Entry 6OKQ (X-ray diffraction, 3.20 A resolution); this record covers chains A and B.

# Chain A
Protein: SF12 Fab Heavy Chain
From: Homo sapiens
UniProtKB: P0DOX5 (IGG1_HUMAN); residues 103-220 here correspond to UniProt positions 109-226 (UniProt number = residue number + 6)
Sequence (242 residues; row label = number of the first residue in the row; a row labelled like 82A-82C holds insertion residues (82A, then the next letters in order)):
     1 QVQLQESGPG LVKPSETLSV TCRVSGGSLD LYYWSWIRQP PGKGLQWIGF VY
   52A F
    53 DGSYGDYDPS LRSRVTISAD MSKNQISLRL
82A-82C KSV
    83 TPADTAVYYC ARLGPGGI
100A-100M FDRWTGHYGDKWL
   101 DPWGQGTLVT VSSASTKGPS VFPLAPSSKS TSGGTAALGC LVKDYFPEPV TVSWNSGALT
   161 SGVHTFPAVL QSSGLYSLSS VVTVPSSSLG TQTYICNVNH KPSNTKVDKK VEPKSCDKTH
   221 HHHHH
Unresolved in the structure: 214-225
Differences from the reference sequence: expression tag (221-225)
Cystine bridges: Cys-22/Cys-92, Cys-140/Cys-196

# Chain B
Protein: SF12 Fab Light Chain
From: Homo sapiens
UniProtKB: Q8TCD0 (Q8TCD0_HUMAN); residues 103-211 here correspond to UniProt positions 131-239 (UniProt number = residue number + 28)
Sequence (211 residues; row label = number of the first residue in the row):
     2 IDLTQSPRTL SLSAGERATL LCRASQ
   27A S
    28 VSNVALAWYQ HKPGQAPRLL LHEASTRATG IPDRFIGSGS GRDFTLTITS LEPEDFAVYY
    88 CQLSGRRLGQ GTKVEIKRTV AAPSVFIFPP SDEQLKSGTA SVVCLLNNFY PREAKVQWKV
   148 DNALQSGNSQ ESVTEQDSKD STYSLSSTLT LSKADYEKHK VYACEVTHQG LSSPVTKSFN
   208 RGEC
Unresolved in the structure: 211
Cystine bridges: Cys-23/Cys-88, Cys-131/Cys-191

# Chain A / chain B interface
Residue-residue contacts - 71 pairs, chain A then chain B:
  Gln-39(A) with His-38(B), hydrogen bond; Tyr-87(B)
  Gly-44(A) with Tyr-87(B)
  Leu-45(A) with His-38(B); Tyr-87(B); Gln-89(B)
  Trp-47(A) with Gly-92(B); Arg-93(B); Arg-94(B)
  Phe-50(A) with Gly-92(B)
  Tyr-91(A) with His-38(B); Pro-44(B)
  Leu-95(A) with Arg-93(B)
  Asp-100J(A) with Ser-91(B); Gly-92(B)
  Lys-100K(A) with Val-31(B); Glu-50(B), salt bridge; Arg-93(B), hydrogen bond (backbone-side chain)
  Trp-100L(A) with Tyr-36(B); Leu-46(B), hydrophobic; His-49(B), hydrogen bond; Arg-93(B)
  Leu-100M(A) with Tyr-36(B), hydrogen bond (backbone-side chain); Leu-46(B); Arg-93(B)
  Asp-101(A) with Leu-46(B)
  Trp-103(A) with Ala-43(B), hydrophobic; Pro-44(B)
  Gly-104(A) with Ala-43(B)
  Gln-105(A) with Gly-41(B); Ala-43(B)
  Val-121(A) with Glu-120(B)
  Phe-122(A) with Ser-118(B); Glu-120(B); Gln-121(B)
  Pro-123(A) with Ser-118(B)
  Leu-124(A) with Phe-115(B), hydrophobic; Val-130(B), hydrophobic
  Ala-125(A) with Phe-115(B)
  Ser-127(A) with Pro-116(B)
  Ser-128(A) with Glu-210(B), hydrogen bond
  Lys-129(A) with Ile-114(B); Ser-205(B), hydrogen bond (side chain-backbone)
  Ser-130(A) with Phe-113(B); Phe-115(B)
  Ser-132(A) with Phe-113(B); Lys-204(B)
  Ala-137(A) with Phe-113(B), hydrophobic; Phe-115(B)
  Leu-141(A) with Ser-128(B)
  Lys-143(A) with Gln-121(B); Ser-128(B); Thr-177(B)
  His-164(A) with Asn-134(B); Asn-135(B), hydrogen bond; Thr-161(B); Ser-171(B)
  Phe-166(A) with Leu-132(B), hydrophobic; Ser-159(B); Thr-161(B); Ser-171(B); Leu-172(B); Ser-173(B)
  Pro-167(A) with Ser-159(B), hydrogen bond (backbone-side chain); Val-160(B)
  Val-169(A) with Gln-157(B); Ser-159(B)
  Gln-171(A) with Gln-157(B)
  Ser-179(A) with Val-130(B)
  Thr-183(A) with Asn-134(B)
  Lys-209(A) with Glu-120(B), salt bridge
Also at the interface, not in a pair above, chain A (40 interface residues in all): Thr-135, Leu-138, Leu-170, Val-181
Also at the interface, not in a pair above, chain B (44 interface residues in all): Ala-34, Gln-42, Glu-158, Asp-164, Thr-175, Phe-206

# In short
Chain A and chain B form an interface of 40 and 44 residues respectively, with 8 hydrogen bonds and 2 salt
bridges. Polar contacts include Lys-100K(A)/Glu-50(B), Lys-209(A)/Glu-120(B) and Gln-39(A)/His-38(B).
Chain A is SF12 Fab Heavy Chain and chain B is SF12 Fab Light Chain, both from Homo sapiens; the structure,
Crystal structure of the SF12 Fab, was determined by X-ray diffraction, deposited together with 6OKP.
